6W8D - chains A and D of the 6 polymer chains in the assembly; structure by X-ray diffraction, 2.60 A resolution.

[Chain A (and D)]
Protein: DNA (cytosine-5)-methyltransferase 3A
Source organism: Homo sapiens
Notes: EC 2.1.1.37; chain D of this document is another copy of the same molecule, construct and numbering; everything in this record applies to it too
Reference sequence: Q9Y6K1 (DNM3A_HUMAN); residue numbers follow UniProt; this construct covers 628-912
Amino-acid sequence (285 residues; numbered 628 to 912; the number before each row is that of its first residue):
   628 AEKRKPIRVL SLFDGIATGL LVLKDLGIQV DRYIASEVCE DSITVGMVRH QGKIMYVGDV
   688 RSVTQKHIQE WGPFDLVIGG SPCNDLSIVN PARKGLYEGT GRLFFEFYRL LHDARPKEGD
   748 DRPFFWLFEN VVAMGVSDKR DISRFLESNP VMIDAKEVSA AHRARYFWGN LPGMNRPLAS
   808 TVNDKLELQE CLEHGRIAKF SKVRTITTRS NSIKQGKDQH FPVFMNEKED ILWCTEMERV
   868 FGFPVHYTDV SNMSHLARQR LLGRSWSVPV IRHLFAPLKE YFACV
Unresolved in the structure: 628 (chain D: fully traced)
Construct notes: engineered mutation His882 (Arg in Q9Y6K1)
Small-molecule neighbours: S-adenosylhomocysteine (SAH): Phe640, Asp641, Gly642, Ile643, Thr645, Ser663, Glu664, Val665, Cys666, Ser669, Gly685, Asp686, Val687, Arg688, Gly707, Ser708, Pro709, Leu730, Arg891, Ser892, Trp893
Swiss-Prot annotation at these positions:
  - active site: Cys710
  - binding site (S-adenosyl-L-methionine): Asp641 to Thr645, Glu664, Asp686 to Arg688, Arg891 to Trp893
  - modified residue: Cys710 (S-methylcysteine)
Reported in the primary citation:
  - self-association interface (contacts with another copy of this molecule); pairs are residue here / residue on that copy: Asp876-Arg885 (salt bridge)
  - conformationally variable residues (order/disorder transition): Arg836 to Asn838, His882, Arg887

[How chain A and chain D interact]
Contacting residue pairs - 36 pairs, chain A then chain D:
  Thr671(A) with Met852(D); Trp860(D)
  Met674(A) with His821(D); Gly822(D); Met852(D), hydrophobic
  Val675(A) with Glu820(D); Trp860(D), hydrophobic
  Arg676(A) with Glu820(D), salt bridge; His873(D)
  Gln678(A) with His821(D)
  Gly679(A) with His821(D)
  His821(A) with Met674(D); Gln678(D), hydrogen bond (side chain-backbone); Gly679(D)
  Ile858(A) with Asn879(D)
  Leu859(A) with Asn879(D), hydrogen bond (backbone-side chain)
  Trp860(A) with Thr671(D); Ser878(D); Asn879(D)
  Cys861(A) with Asn879(D), hydrogen bond (backbone-side chain)
  Thr862(A) with Asp876(D)
  His873(A) with Arg676(D); His873(D); Asp876(D), salt bridge
  Asp876(A) with Thr862(D); His873(D), salt bridge; Asp876(D); Arg885(D), salt bridge
  Ser878(A) with Trp860(D)
  Asn879(A) with Ile858(D); Leu859(D); Trp860(D); Cys861(D), hydrogen bond (side chain-backbone); His882(D)
  His882(A) with Asn879(D)
  Arg885(A) with Asp876(D), salt bridge
Also at the interface, not in a pair above, chain A (22 interface residues in all): Glu820, Gly822, Met852, Val877
Also at the interface, not in a pair above, chain D (22 interface residues in all): Val675, Val877

[Summary]
The chain A/chain D interface involves 22 residues from each chain; the contacts include 4 hydrogen bonds and
5 salt bridges. Polar contacts include Arg676(A)-Glu820(D), His873(A)-Asp876(D) and Asp876(A)-Arg885(D). Bound
to chain A: S-adenosylhomocysteine. From the paper: conformational variability at Arg836(A), His882(A) and
Arg887(A); a self-association interface involving Asp876(A) and Arg885(A).
Chain A and chain D are both DNA (cytosine-5)-methyltransferase 3A (Homo sapiens); the structure, Structure of
DNMT3A (R882H) in complex with CGT DNA, was determined by X-ray diffraction together with 6W89, 6W8B and 6W8J
from the same study.
